Entry 3A2Z (X-ray diffraction, 1.50 A resolution); this record covers chain A.

# Chain A
Protein: Bifunctional glutathionylspermidine synthetase/amidase
From: Escherichia coli
Notes: EC 6.3.1.8, 3.5.1.78
UniProtKB: P0AES0 (GSP_ECOLI); residues 1-197 here = UniProt positions 1-197
Amino-acid sequence (197 residues; numbered 1 to 197; the number before each row is that of its first residue):
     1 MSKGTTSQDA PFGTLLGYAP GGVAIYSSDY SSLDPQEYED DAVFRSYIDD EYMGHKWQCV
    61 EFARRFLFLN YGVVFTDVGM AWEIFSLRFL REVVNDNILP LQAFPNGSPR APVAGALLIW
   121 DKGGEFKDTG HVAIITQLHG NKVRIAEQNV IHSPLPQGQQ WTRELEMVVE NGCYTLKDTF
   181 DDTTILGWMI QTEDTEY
Unresolved in the structure: 1-7
UniProt features mapped onto this chain:
  - region: E196, Y197 (Linker)
  - active site: C59 (S-(gamma-glutamyl-cysteinyl-glycyl)-cysteine intermediate)
  - binding site (glutathionylspermidine): Q58, R64, V78 to A81, N149
  - site: H131 (Increases nucleophilicity of active site Cys)
  - modified residue: C59 (Cysteine sulfenic acid (-SOH))
  - mutagenesis: C59 (C59A: Loss of amidase activity), C173 (C173A: No effect on amidase activity)
What the authors report for this chain:
  - catalytic residues: Q58, C59, N149
  - post-translational modification sites: C59

# Overview
Curated annotation (UniProt) lists active-site residue C59, 7 glutathionylspermidine-binding residues and 2
mutagenesis sites. From the paper: catalytic residues Q58, C59 and N149; a modification site at C59.
Chain A is Bifunctional glutathionylspermidine synthetase/amidase (Escherichia coli); the structure, E. coli
Gsp amidase Cys59 sulfenic acid, was determined by X-ray diffraction, deposited together with 3A30.
